PDB entry 9CQC | electron microscopy, 3.40 A resolution | chains K and b of the 18 polymer chains in the assembly

== Chain K ==
Molecule: 51-nt DNA strand
Sequence (51 nucleotides; numbered 1 to 51; the number before each row is that of its first residue):
     1 GACTAGATCA GAAGCAGTAG AGCATGCATA GTTTTTAGTT TATTGGGCGC G
Unresolved in the structure: 35-51

== Chain b ==
Name: X-ray repair cross-complementing protein 5
Source organism: Homo sapiens
UniProt: P13010 (XRCC5_HUMAN); numbering as in UniProt (aligned over 1-732)
Chain sequence (732 residues; row label = number of the first residue in the row):
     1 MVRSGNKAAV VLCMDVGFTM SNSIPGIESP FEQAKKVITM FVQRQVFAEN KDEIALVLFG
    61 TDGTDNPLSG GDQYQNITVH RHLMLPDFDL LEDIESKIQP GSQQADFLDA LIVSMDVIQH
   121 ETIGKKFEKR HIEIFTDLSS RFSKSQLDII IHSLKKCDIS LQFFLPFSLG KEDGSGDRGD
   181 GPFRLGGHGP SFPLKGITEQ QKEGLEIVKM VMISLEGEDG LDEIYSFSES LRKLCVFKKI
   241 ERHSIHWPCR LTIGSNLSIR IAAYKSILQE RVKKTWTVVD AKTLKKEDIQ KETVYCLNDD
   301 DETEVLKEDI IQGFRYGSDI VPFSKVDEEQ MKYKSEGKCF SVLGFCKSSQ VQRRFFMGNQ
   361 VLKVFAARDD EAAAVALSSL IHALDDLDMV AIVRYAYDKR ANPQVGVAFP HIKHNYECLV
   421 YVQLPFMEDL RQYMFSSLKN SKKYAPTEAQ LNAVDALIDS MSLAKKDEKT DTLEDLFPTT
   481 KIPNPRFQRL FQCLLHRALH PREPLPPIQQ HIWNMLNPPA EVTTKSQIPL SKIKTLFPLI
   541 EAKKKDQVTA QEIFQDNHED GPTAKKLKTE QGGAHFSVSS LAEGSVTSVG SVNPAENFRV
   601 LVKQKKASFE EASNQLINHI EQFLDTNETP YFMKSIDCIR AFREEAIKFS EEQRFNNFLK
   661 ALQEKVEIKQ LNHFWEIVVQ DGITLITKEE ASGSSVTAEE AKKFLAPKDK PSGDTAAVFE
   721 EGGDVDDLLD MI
Unresolved in the structure: 1-5, 170-180, 543-732
Curated features (UniProtKB/Swiss-Prot):
  - region: Leu138 to Leu165 (Leucine-zipper)
  - motif: Glu720 to Leu728 (EEXXXDL motif)
  - modified residue: Lys144 (N6-acetyllysine), Ser255 (Phosphoserine), Ser258 (Phosphoserine), Lys265 (N6-acetyllysine), Ser318 (Phosphoserine), Lys332 (N6-acetyllysine), Thr535 (Phosphothreonine), Ser577 (Phosphoserine), Ser579 (Phosphoserine), Ser580 (Phosphoserine), Lys660 (N6-acetyllysine), Lys665 (N6-acetyllysine), Thr715 (Phosphothreonine)
  - cross-link (Glycyl lysine isopeptide (Lys-Gly)): Lys195 (interchain with G-Cter in SUMO2), Lys532 (interchain with G-Cter in SUMO2), Lys534 (interchain with G-Cter in SUMO2), Lys566 (interchain with G-Cter in SUMO2), Lys568 (interchain with G-Cter in SUMO2), Lys669 (interchain with G-Cter in SUMO2), Lys688 (interchain with G-Cter in SUMO2)
  - mutagenesis: Glu720 to Glu721 (Abolishes interaction with PRKDC and its recruitment to sites of DNA damage), Asp726 to Asp727 (Abolishes interaction with PRKDC and its recruitment to sites of DNA damage)

== Interface between chain K and chain b ==
Contacting residue pairs - 14 pairs, chain K then chain b:
  DG17(K) - Arg431(b)  salt bridge to the phosphate
  DG20(K) - Arg271(b)  salt bridge to the phosphate
  DG20(K) - Arg486(b)  salt bridge to the phosphate
  DA21(K) - Val272(b)  phosphate contact
  DA21(K) - Lys274(b)  phosphate contact
  DA21(K) - Thr275(b)  phosphate contact
  DA21(K) - Trp276(b)  hydrogen bond to the phosphate
  DG22(K) - Thr275(b)  hydrogen bond to the phosphate
  DT25(K) - Arg400(b)  base contact
  DG26(K) - Lys399(b)  salt bridge to the phosphate
  DC27(K) - Lys338(b)  phosphate contact
  DC27(K) - Asp398(b)  phosphate contact
  DC27(K) - Lys399(b)  phosphate contact
  DA28(K) - Lys338(b)  phosphate contact
Also at the interface, not in a pair above, chain K (12 interface residues in all): DC15, DA19, DA24, DT29
Also at the interface, not in a pair above, chain b (14 interface residues in all): His246, Pro248, Arg315

== Summary ==
12 residues of chain K face 14 of chain b across their interface; the contacts include 2 hydrogen bonds and 4
salt bridges. Polar contacts include DA21(K)-Trp276(b), DG22(K)-Thr275(b) and DG17(K)-Arg431(b). UniProt lists
4 mutagenesis sites on chain b.
Here chain K is a 51-nt DNA strand and chain b is X-ray repair cross-complementing protein 5 (Homo sapiens).
Entry 9CQC (The ligation complex like in the NHEJ pathway) was determined by electron microscopy together with
9CQ3, 9CQ6, 9N81, 9N82 and 9N83 from the same study.
